PDB entry 7ZUC | X-ray diffraction, 1.89 A resolution | chains A and C of the 3 polymer chains in the assembly

Chain A:
Protein: MHC class I antigen
Source organism: Homo sapiens
UniProtKB: A0A5B8RNS7 (A0A5B8RNS7_HUMAN); residues 1-276 here correspond to UniProt positions 25-300 (UniProt number = residue number + 24)
Sequence (276 residues; each row starts with the number of its first residue):
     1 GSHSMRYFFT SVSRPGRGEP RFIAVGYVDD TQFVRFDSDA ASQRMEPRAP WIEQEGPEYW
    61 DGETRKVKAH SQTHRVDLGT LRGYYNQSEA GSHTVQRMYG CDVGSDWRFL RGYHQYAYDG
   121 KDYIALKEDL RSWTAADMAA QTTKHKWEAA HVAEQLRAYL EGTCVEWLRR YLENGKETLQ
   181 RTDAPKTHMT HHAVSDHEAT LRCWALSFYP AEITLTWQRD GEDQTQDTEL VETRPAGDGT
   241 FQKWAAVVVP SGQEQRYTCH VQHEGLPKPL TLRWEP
Disulfides: Cys-101/Cys-164, Cys-203/Cys-259

Chain C:
Protein: Leu-leu-leu-gly-ile-gly-ile-leu-val
Sequence (9 residues; row label = number of the first residue in the row):
     1 LLLGIGILV

Chain A / chain C interface:
Residue-residue contacts (45):
  Met-5(A) with Leu-1(C)
  Tyr-7(A) with Leu-1(C), hydrogen bond (side chain-backbone); Leu-2(C), hydrophobic
  Phe-9(A) with Leu-2(C), hydrophobic
  Met-45(A) with Leu-2(C), hydrophobic
  Tyr-59(A) with Leu-1(C), hydrophobic
  Glu-63(A) with Leu-1(C); Leu-2(C), hydrogen bond (side chain-backbone)
  Lys-66(A) with Leu-1(C); Leu-2(C), hydrogen bond (side chain-backbone); Leu-3(C); Gly-4(C)
  Val-67(A) with Leu-2(C)
  His-70(A) with Leu-3(C)
  Thr-73(A) with Ile-7(C); Leu-8(C)
  Val-76(A) with Leu-8(C), hydrophobic
  Asp-77(A) with Leu-8(C); Val-9(C), hydrogen bond (side chain-backbone)
  Thr-80(A) with Val-9(C)
  Leu-81(A) with Val-9(C), hydrophobic
  Tyr-84(A) with Val-9(C), hydrogen bond (side chain-backbone)
  Arg-97(A) with Leu-3(C); Ile-7(C)
  Tyr-99(A) with Leu-2(C); Leu-3(C), hydrogen bond (side chain-backbone)
  His-114(A) with Ile-7(C)
  Tyr-116(A) with Ile-7(C); Val-9(C), hydrophobic
  Thr-143(A) with Val-9(C), hydrogen bond (side chain-backbone)
  Lys-146(A) with Leu-8(C), hydrogen bond (side chain-backbone); Val-9(C)
  Trp-147(A) with Ile-7(C), hydrophobic; Leu-8(C), hydrogen bond (side chain-backbone); Val-9(C), hydrophobic
  Val-152(A) with Ile-7(C), hydrophobic
  Gln-155(A) with Ile-5(C)
  Leu-156(A) with Leu-3(C), hydrophobic; Ile-7(C), hydrophobic
  Tyr-159(A) with Leu-1(C), hydrogen bond (side chain-backbone); Leu-2(C); Leu-3(C), hydrophobic
  Thr-163(A) with Leu-1(C)
  Trp-167(A) with Leu-1(C)
  Tyr-171(A) with Leu-1(C), hydrogen bond (side chain-backbone)
Other interface residues (no listed pair), chain A (30 interface residues in all): Tyr-123
Other interface residues (no listed pair), chain C (9 interface residues in all): Gly-6

In short:
The interface between chain A and chain C involves 30 residues on one side and 9 on the other; the contacts
include 11 hydrogen bonds. Polar contacts include Tyr-7(A)/Leu-1(C), Glu-63(A)/Leu-2(C) and
Lys-66(A)/Leu-2(C).
Here chain A is MHC class I antigen (Homo sapiens) and chain C is Leu-leu-leu-gly-ile-gly-ile-leu-val. Entry
7ZUC (Human Major Histocompatibility Complex A2 allele presenting LLLGIGILV) was determined by X-ray
diffraction, deposited together with 7Q98, 7Q99, 7Q9A and 7Q9B.
